7JGJ - chains A and H of the 3 polymer chains in the assembly; structure by electron microscopy, 4.80 A resolution (low resolution: residue-level contacts below are approximate; hydrogen-bond / salt-bridge calls are withheld).

# Chain A
Molecule: Immunoglobulin A1 protease
Source organism: Streptococcus pneumoniae
UniProt: A0A2U3RZX2 (A0A2U3RZX2_STREE); numbering as in UniProt (aligned over 674-1963)
Chain sequence (1290 residues; numbered 674 to 1963; the number before each row is that of its first residue):
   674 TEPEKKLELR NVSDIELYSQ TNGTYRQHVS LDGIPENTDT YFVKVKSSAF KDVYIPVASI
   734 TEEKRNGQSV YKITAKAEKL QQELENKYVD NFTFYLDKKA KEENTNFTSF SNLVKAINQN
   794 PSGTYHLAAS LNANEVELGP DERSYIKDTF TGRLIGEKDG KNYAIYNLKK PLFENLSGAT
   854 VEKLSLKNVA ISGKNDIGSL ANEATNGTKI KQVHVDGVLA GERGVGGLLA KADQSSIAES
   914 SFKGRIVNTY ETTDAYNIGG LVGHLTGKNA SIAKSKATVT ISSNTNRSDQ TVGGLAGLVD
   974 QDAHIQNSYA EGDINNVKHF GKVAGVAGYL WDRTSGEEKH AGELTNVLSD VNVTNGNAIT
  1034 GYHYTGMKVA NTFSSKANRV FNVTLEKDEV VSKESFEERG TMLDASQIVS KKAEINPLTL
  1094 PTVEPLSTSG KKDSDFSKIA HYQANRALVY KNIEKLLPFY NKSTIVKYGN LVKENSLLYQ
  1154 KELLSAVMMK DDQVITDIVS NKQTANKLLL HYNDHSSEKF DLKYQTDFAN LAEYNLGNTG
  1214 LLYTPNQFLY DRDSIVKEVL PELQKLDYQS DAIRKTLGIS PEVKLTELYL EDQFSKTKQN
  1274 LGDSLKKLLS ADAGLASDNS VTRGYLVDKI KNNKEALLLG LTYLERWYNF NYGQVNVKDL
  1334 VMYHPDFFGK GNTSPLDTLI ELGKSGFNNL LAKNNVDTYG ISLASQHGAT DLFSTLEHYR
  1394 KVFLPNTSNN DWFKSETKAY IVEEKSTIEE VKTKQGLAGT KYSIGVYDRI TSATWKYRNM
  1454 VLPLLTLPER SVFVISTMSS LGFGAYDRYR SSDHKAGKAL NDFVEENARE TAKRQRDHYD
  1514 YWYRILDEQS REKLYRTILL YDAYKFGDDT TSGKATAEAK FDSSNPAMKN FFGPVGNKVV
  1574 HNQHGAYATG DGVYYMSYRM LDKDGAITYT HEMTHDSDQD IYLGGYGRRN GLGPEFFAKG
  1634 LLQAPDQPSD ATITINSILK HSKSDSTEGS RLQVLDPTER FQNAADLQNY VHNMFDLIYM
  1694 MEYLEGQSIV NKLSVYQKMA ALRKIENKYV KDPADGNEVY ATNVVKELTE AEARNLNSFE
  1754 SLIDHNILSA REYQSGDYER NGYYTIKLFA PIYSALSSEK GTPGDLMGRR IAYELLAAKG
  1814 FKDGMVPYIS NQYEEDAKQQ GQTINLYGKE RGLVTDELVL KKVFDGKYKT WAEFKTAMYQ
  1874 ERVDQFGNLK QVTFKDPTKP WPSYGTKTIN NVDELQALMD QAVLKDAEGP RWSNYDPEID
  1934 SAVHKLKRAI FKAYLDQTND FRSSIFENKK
Unresolved in the structure: 1101-1108, 1959-1963

# Chain H
Molecule: mAB Heavy Chain
Source organism: Mus musculus
Chain sequence (218 residues; each row starts with the number of its first residue):
     1 EVQLQQSGPE LEKPGASMKI SCKASGYSFT GYNMNWVKQS NGKSLEWIGS IDPYTGGSNY
    61 NQKFMGKATL TVDKSSSTAY MQLKSLTSED SAVYYCATVV GRVYAMDYWG QGTSVTVSSA
   121 KTTPPSVYPL APGSAAQTNS MVTLGCLVKG YFPEPVTVTW NSGSLSSGVH TFPAVLQSDL
   181 YTLSSSVTVP SSTWPSETVT CNVAHPASST KVDKKIVP
Disulfide bonds: Cys-22/Cys-96, Cys-146/Cys-201

# Interface between chain A and chain H
Pairs across the interface - 35 pairs, chain A then chain H:
  Thr-925(A) / Arg-102(H)
  Thr-926(A) / Arg-102(H)
  Asp-927(A) / Gly-101(H)
  Asp-927(A) / Arg-102(H)
  Asn-959(A) / Asn-33(H)
  Asn-959(A) / Asp-52(H)
  Asn-959(A) / Asn-59(H)
  Arg-960(A) / Asn-33(H)
  Arg-960(A) / Asp-52(H)
  Ser-961(A) / Thr-30(H)
  Ser-961(A) / Gly-31(H)
  Ser-961(A) / Asn-33(H)
  Ser-961(A) / Asp-52(H)
  Asp-962(A) / Gly-31(H)
  Asp-962(A) / Tyr-32(H)
  Asp-962(A) / Asn-33(H)
  Asp-962(A) / Val-99(H)
  His-992(A) / Thr-55(H)
  Phe-993(A) / Asp-52(H)
  Phe-993(A) / Thr-55(H)
  Phe-993(A) / Gly-57(H)
  Phe-993(A) / Asn-59(H)
  Gly-994(A) / Asp-52(H)
  Lys-995(A) / Gly-31(H)
  Lys-995(A) / Tyr-54(H)
  Tyr-1002(A) / Ser-28(H)
  Tyr-1002(A) / Gly-31(H)
  Trp-1004(A) / Ser-28(H)
  Arg-1006(A) / Tyr-32(H)
  Gly-1034(A) / Tyr-54(H)
  Tyr-1035(A) / Ser-28(H)
  Tyr-1035(A) / Thr-30(H)
  Tyr-1035(A) / Tyr-54(H)
  His-1036(A) / Tyr-54(H)
  Phe-1054(A) / Thr-55(H)
Also at the interface, not in a pair above, chain A (19 interface residues in all): Asn-1030
Also at the interface, not in a pair above, chain H (14 interface residues in all): Ser-58

# Overview
The interface between chain A and chain H involves 19 residues on one side and 14 on the other.
Here chain A is Immunoglobulin A1 protease (Streptococcus pneumoniae) and chain H is mAB Heavy Chain (Mus
musculus). Entry 7JGJ (IgA1 Protease in complex with neutralizing mAb) was determined by electron microscopy
together with 6XJA and 6XJB from the same study.
